PDB entry 7FER | electron microscopy, 3.40 A resolution | chains A and N of the 28 polymer chains in the assembly

# Chain A (and N)
Protein: ATP-dependent Clp protease proteolytic subunit
From: Bacillus subtilis
Notes: EC 3.4.21.92; chain N of this document is another copy of the same molecule, construct and numbering; everything in this record applies to it too
UniProtKB: P80244 (CLPP_BACSU); residues 1-196 here correspond to UniProt positions 2-197 (UniProt number = residue number + 1)
Sequence (202 residues; row label = number of the first residue in the row):
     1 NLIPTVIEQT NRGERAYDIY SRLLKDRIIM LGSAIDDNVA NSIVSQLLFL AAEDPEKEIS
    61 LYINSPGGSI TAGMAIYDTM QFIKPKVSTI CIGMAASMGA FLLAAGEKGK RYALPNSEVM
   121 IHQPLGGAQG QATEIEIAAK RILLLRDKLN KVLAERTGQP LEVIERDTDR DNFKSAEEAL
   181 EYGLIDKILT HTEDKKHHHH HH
Not modelled in the structure: 1-16, 131-135, 190-202
Sequence notes: expression tag (197-202)
Curated features (UniProtKB/Swiss-Prot):
  - active site: Ser-97 (Nucleophile), His-122
What the authors report for this chain:
  - conformationally variable residues: His-122

# How chain A and chain N interact
Pairs across the interface - 4 pairs, chain A then chain N:
  Gln-123(A) / Glu-136(N)  hydrogen bond
  Gly-126(A) / Ile-137(N)
  Glu-136(A) / Gln-123(N)  hydrogen bond
  Ile-137(A) / Gly-126(N)
Interface residues without a listed pair, chain A (11 interface residues in all): Pro-124, Gly-127, Ala-139, Lys-140, Ile-142, Leu-143, Arg-146
Interface residues without a listed pair, chain N (12 interface residues in all): Pro-124, Leu-125, Gly-127, Ala-139, Lys-140, Ile-142, Leu-143, Arg-146

# In short
The interface between chain A and chain N involves 11 residues on one side and 12 on the other; the contacts
include 2 hydrogen bonds. The hydrogen-bonded pair is Gln-123(A)/Glu-136(N). From UniProt: active-site
residues Ser-97(A) and His-122(A) on chain A. From the paper: conformational variability at His-122(A).
Chain A and chain N are both ATP-dependent Clp protease proteolytic subunit (Bacillus subtilis); the
structure, Cryo-EM structure of BsClpP-ADEP1 complex at pH 4.2, was determined by electron microscopy,
deposited together with 7FEP, 7FEQ, 7FES, 7P80 and 7P81.
